Entry 7ME7 (electron microscopy, 3.73 A resolution); this record covers chains R and B of the 3 polymer chains in the assembly.

== Chain R ==
Molecule: Spike protein S1
Organism: Severe acute respiratory syndrome coronavirus 2
Reference sequence: P0DTC2 (SPIKE_SARS2); residues 333-526 here = UniProt positions 333-526
Amino-acid sequence (194 residues; numbered 333 to 526; the number before each row is that of its first residue):
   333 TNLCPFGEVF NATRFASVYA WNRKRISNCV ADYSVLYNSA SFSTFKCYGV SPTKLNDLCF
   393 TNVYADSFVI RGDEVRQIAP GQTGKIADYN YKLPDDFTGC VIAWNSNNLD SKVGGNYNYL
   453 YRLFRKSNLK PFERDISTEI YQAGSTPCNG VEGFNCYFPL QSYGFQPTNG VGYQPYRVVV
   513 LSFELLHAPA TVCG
Swiss-Prot annotation at these positions:
  - region: Arg403 to Asp405 (Integrin-binding motif), Asn448 to Phe456 (Immunodominant HLA epitope recognized by the CD8+)
  - glycosylation: Asn343 (N-linked (GlcNAc...) (complex) asparagine)
Reported in the primary citation:
  - mutagenesis - L452R/E484Q: decreased binding to Nanobody Nb17
  - mutagenesis - E484K, E484Q: unchanged binding to Nanobody Nb17

== Chain B ==
Molecule: Nanobody Nb105
Organism: Lama glama
Notes: antibody fragment or engineered binder
Amino-acid sequence (124 residues; each row starts with the number of its first residue):
     2 VQLVESGGGL VQAGGSLRLS CAVSGRTFST YGMAWFRQAP GKERDFVATI TRSGETTLYA
    62 DSVKGRFTIS RDNAKNTVYL QMNSLKIEDT AVYYCAVRRD SSWGYSRDLF EYDYWGQGTQ
   122 VTVS
Disulfide bonds: Cys22-Cys96

== How chain R and chain B interact ==
Contacting residue pairs (18; chain R residue first):
  Ser375(R) - Tyr106(B)
  Ser375(R) - Ser107(B)
  Ser375(R) - Arg108(B)  hydrogen bond (backbone-backbone)
  Thr376(R) - Ser107(B)
  Phe377(R) - Trp104(B)
  Phe377(R) - Tyr106(B)  hydrophobic
  Cys379(R) - Trp104(B)  hydrogen bond (backbone-side chain)
  Tyr380(R) - Ser102(B)
  Tyr380(R) - Ser103(B)  hydrogen bond
  Ser383(R) - Ser54(B)
  Ser383(R) - Trp104(B)
  Pro384(R) - Trp104(B)
  Pro384(R) - Tyr106(B)
  Gly404(R) - Phe111(B)
  Asp405(R) - Phe111(B)
  Arg408(R) - Phe111(B)
  Val503(R) - Asp109(B)
  Tyr508(R) - Asp109(B)  hydrogen bond
Also at the interface, not in a pair above, chain R (15 interface residues in all): Lys378, Thr385, Val407
Also at the interface, not in a pair above, chain B (10 interface residues in all): Thr57

== In short ==
15 residues of chain R face 10 of chain B across their interface; the contacts include 4 hydrogen bonds. Polar
contacts include Cys379(R)-Trp104(B), Tyr380(R)-Ser103(B) and Tyr508(R)-Asp109(B). From the paper: L452R/E484Q
of chain R reduce binding to Nanobody Nb17; E484K and E484Q of chain R leave binding to Nanobody Nb17
unchanged.
Chain R is Spike protein S1 (Severe acute respiratory syndrome coronavirus 2) and chain B is Nanobody Nb105
(Lama glama); the structure, CryoEM structure of SARS-CoV-2 RBD in complex with nanobodies Nb17 and Nb105, was
determined by electron microscopy (same publication as 7MDW, 7MEJ, 7N9B, 7N9C, 7N9E and 7N9T).
